7Y5A - chains A and F of the 7 polymer chains in the assembly; structure by electron microscopy, 3.50 A resolution.

[Chain A]
Protein: ATP synthase subunit alpha
Source organism: Mycolicibacterium smegmatis
Notes: EC 7.1.2.2
Reference sequence: A0R202 (ATPA_MYCS2); residues 1-548 here = UniProt positions 1-548
Sequence (548 residues; each row starts with the number of its first residue):
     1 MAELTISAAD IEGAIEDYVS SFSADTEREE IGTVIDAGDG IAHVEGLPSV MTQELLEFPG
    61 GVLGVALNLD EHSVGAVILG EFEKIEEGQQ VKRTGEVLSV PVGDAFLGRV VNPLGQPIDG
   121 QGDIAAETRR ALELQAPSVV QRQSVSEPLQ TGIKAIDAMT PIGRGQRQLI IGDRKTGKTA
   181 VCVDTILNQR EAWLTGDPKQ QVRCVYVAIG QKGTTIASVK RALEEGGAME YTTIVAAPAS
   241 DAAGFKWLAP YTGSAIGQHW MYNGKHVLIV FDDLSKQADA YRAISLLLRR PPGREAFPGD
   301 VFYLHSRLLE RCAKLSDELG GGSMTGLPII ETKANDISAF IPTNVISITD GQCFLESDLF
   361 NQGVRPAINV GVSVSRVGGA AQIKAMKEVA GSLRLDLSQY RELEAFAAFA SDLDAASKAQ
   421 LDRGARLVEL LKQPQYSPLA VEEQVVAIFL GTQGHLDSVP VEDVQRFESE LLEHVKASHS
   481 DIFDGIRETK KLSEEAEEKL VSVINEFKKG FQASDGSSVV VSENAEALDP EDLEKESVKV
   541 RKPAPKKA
Unresolved in the structure: 1-27, 516-533, 546-548
Small-molecule neighbours:
  - ADP (adenosine-5'-diphosphate): Val374, Ser375, Arg376
  - ATP (adenosine-5'-triphosphate): Asp173, Arg174, Lys175, Thr176, Gly177, Lys178, Thr179, Ala180, Glu331, Phe360, Arg365, Gln433, Pro434, Gln435
UniProt features mapped onto this chain:
  - binding site (ATP): Gly172 to Thr179
  - site: Ser373 (Required for activity)
From the paper describing this entry:
  - conformationally variable residues (order/disorder transition): Ala527 to Pro545

[Chain F]
Protein: ATP synthase subunit beta
Source organism: Mycolicibacterium smegmatis
Notes: EC 7.1.2.2
Reference sequence: A0R200 (ATPB_MYCS2); residue numbers follow UniProt; this construct covers 2-475
Sequence (481 residues; each row starts with the number of its first residue; numbers below 1 keep their minus sign (Met-5 is residue -5)):
    -5 MHHHHHHTAT AEKTAGRVVR ITGPVVDVEF PRGSVPELFN ALHAEITFGA LAKTLTLEVA
    55 QHLGDSLVRC ISMQPTDGLV RGVEVTDTGA SISVPVGDGV KGHVFNALGD CLDDPGYGKD
   115 FEHWSIHRKP PAFSDLEPRT EMLETGLKVV DLLTPYVRGG KIALFGGAGV GKTVLIQEMI
   175 NRIARNFGGT SVFAGVGERT REGNDLWVEL ADANVLKDTA LVFGQMDEPP GTRMRVALSA
   235 LTMAEFFRDE QGQDVLLFID NIFRFTQAGS EVSTLLGRMP SAVGYQPTLA DEMGELQERI
   295 TSTRGRSITS MQAVYVPADD YTDPAPATTF AHLDATTELS RAVFSKGIFP AVDPLASSST
   355 ILDPAIVGDE HYRVAQEVIR ILQRYKDLQD IIAILGIDEL SEEDKQLVNR ARRIERFLSQ
   415 NMMAAEQFTG QPGSTVPLKE TIEAFDKLTK GEFDHLPEQA FFLIGGLDDL AKKAESLGAK
   475 L
Unresolved in the structure: -5 to 7, 472-475
Construct notes: initiating methionine (-5); expression tag (-4 to 1)
Small-molecule neighbours: ADP (adenosine-5'-diphosphate): Gly163, Val164, Gly165, Lys166, Thr167, Val168, Arg193, Phe338, Phe343, Met416, Ala419, Phe422

[How chain A and chain F interact]
Contacting residue pairs (37):
  Ile35(A) - Gly58(F)
  Ala37(A) - His56(F)
  Asp39(A) - Thr282(F)
  Glu86(A) - Val29(F)
  Glu86(A) - Pro30(F)
  Glu86(A) - Glu31(F)
  Glu86(A) - His56(F)  salt bridge
  Glu87(A) - His56(F)
  Ile118(A) - Phe127(F)  hydrophobic
  Asp119(A) - Phe127(F)
  Arg174(A) - Phe324(F)
  Lys175(A) - Ser352(F)
  Lys212(A) - Glu292(F)
  Lys212(A) - His326(F)  hydrogen bond (side chain-backbone)
  Lys212(A) - Leu327(F)  hydrogen bond (side chain-backbone)
  Gly213(A) - Phe127(F)
  Gly213(A) - Leu130(F)
  Thr214(A) - Pro132(F)
  Ala217(A) - Pro132(F)
  Ser218(A) - Pro132(F)
  Ser240(A) - Glu292(F)
  Leu286(A) - Met273(F)  hydrophobic
  Leu286(A) - Pro274(F)
  Leu286(A) - Ser275(F)
  Leu287(A) - Thr282(F)
  Leu288(A) - Met273(F)
  Arg289(A) - Met273(F)
  Arg290(A) - Met273(F)
  Ala296(A) - Ser275(F)
  Lys333(A) - Thr316(F)  hydrogen bond (side chain-backbone)
  Lys333(A) - Ala321(F)
  Asp358(A) - Gln377(F)  hydrogen bond
  Asn361(A) - Leu349(F)
  Asn361(A) - Ile373(F)
  Asn361(A) - Gln377(F)  hydrogen bond
  Gln362(A) - Arg374(F)
  Phe409(A) - Glu393(F)
Also at the interface, not in a pair above, chain A (34 interface residues in all): Asp36, Phe82, Glu83, Ile85, Ile216, Ala239, Ala283, Arg365
Also at the interface, not in a pair above, chain F (38 interface residues in all): Leu32, Leu57, Pro124, Arg272, Ala276, Pro281, Gly288, Asp317, Pro318, Ala325, Asp328, Gln370, Asp381, Leu394

[In short]
34 residues of chain A and 38 residues of chain F are in contact, with 5 hydrogen bonds and 1 salt bridge.
Polar contacts include Glu86(A)-His56(F), Lys212(A)-His326(F) and Lys212(A)-Leu327(F). Ligands of chain A: ATP
and ADP. Chain F binds ADP. UniProt lists 8 ATP-binding residues on chain A. The paper reports conformational
variability at Ala527(A).
Here chain A is ATP synthase subunit alpha and chain F is ATP synthase subunit beta, both from
Mycolicibacterium smegmatis. Entry 7Y5A (Cryo-EM structure of the Mycolicibacterium smegmatis F1-ATPase) was
determined by electron microscopy together with 7Y5B, 7Y5C and 7Y5D from the same study.
